Entry 5VZD (X-ray diffraction, 1.60 A resolution); this record covers chains A and T of the 4 polymer chains in the assembly.

[Chain A]
Molecule: DNA-directed DNA/RNA polymerase mu
Organism: Homo sapiens
Notes: EC 2.7.7.7
UniProtKB: Q9NP87 (DPOLM_HUMAN); residue numbers follow UniProt; this construct covers 134-397, 410-494
Amino-acid sequence (354 residues; each row starts with the number of its first residue; note: 12 numbers in that range are skipped by the numbering (no residue carries them; nothing is unmodelled there)):
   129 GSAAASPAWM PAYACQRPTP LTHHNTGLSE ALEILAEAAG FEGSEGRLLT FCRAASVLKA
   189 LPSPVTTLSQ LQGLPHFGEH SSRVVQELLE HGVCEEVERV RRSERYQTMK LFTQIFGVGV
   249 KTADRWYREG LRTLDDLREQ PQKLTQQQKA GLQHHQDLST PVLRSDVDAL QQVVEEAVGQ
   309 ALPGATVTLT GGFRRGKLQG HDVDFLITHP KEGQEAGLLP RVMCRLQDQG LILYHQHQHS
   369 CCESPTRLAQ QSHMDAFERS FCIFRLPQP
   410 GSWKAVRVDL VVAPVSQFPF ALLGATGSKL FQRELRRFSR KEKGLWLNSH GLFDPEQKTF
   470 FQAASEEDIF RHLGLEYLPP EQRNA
Not modelled in the structure: 129-137, 366-383
Construct notes: expression tag (129-133); linker (410); engineered mutation Ala434 (Trp in Q9NP87)
Metal / ion sites: Na+: Thr241, Ile243, Val246 (shared with 1 residue of chain P); Mg2+ site 1: Asp330, Asp332, Asp418 (together with 2KH) (shared with 1 residue of chain P); Mg2+ site 2: Asp330, Asp332 (together with 2KH)
Residues lining bound ligands: 2KH (5'-O-[(S)-hydroxy{[(S)-hydroxy(phosphonooxy)phosphoryl]amino}phosphoryl]uridine): Gly319, Gly320, Arg323, Lys325, Gln327, Gly328, His329, Asp330, Asp332, Asp418, Gly433, Ala434, Thr435, Gly436, Ser437, Lys438, Gln441
Swiss-Prot annotation at these positions:
  - region: Arg323 to Asp332 (Involved in ssDNA binding)
  - binding site (Mg(2+)): Asp330, Asp332, Asp418
  - site: Gly433 (Responsible for the low discrimination between dNTP and rNTP)
What the authors report for this chain:
  - binding site for 2KH: Gly433
  - mutagenesis - H329A (27-fold): decreased catalytic activity
  - mutagenesis - G433A (Kd 29 uM): unchanged binding to UTP
  - mutagenesis - G433A, G433S: unchanged catalytic activity

[Chain T]
Molecule: 9-nt DNA strand
Sequence (9 nucleotides; row label = number of the first residue in the row):
     1 CGGCATACG

[Chain A / chain T interface]
Pairs across the interface (25; chain A residue first):
  Gly174(A) with DC4(T), base contact
  Leu177(A) with DC4(T), phosphate contact; DA5(T), phosphate contact
  Gln364(A) with DG9(T), phosphate contact
  His365(A) with DG9(T), phosphate contact
  Phe385(A) with DG9(T), phosphate contact
  Glu386(A) with DC8(T), sugar contact; DG9(T), hydrogen bond to the phosphate
  Arg387(A) with DA7(T), hydrogen bond to the base; DC8(T), hydrogen bond to the base; DG9(T), hydrogen bond to the phosphate
  Phe389(A) with DG9(T), sugar contact
  Lys438(A) with DA5(T), base contact
  Arg442(A) with DA5(T), salt bridge to the phosphate
  Arg445(A) with DA5(T), hydrogen bond to the base; DT6(T), hydrogen bond to the base
  Arg446(A) with DA5(T), sugar contact
  Arg449(A) with DT6(T), salt bridge to the phosphate
  Lys450(A) with DG3(T), hydrogen bond to the phosphate; DC4(T), salt bridge to the phosphate
  Leu456(A) with DT6(T), sugar contact
  Asn457(A) with DT6(T), phosphate contact; DA7(T), hydrogen bond to the phosphate
  His459(A) with DA7(T), hydrogen bond to the phosphate; DC8(T), salt bridge to the phosphate
Also at the interface, not in a pair above, chain A (18 interface residues in all): Arg181

[In short]
Chain A and chain T form an interface of 18 and 7 residues respectively; the contacts include 9 hydrogen bonds
and 4 salt bridges. Among the polar pairs are Arg387(A)-DA7(T), Arg387(A)-DC8(T) and Arg445(A)-DA5(T). From
the paper: a binding site for 2KH at Gly433(A); H329A of chain A reduces catalytic activity; 3 substitutions
were tested in all.
Chain A is DNA-directed DNA/RNA polymerase mu (Homo sapiens) and chain T is a 9-nt DNA strand; the structure,
Pre-catalytic ternary complex of human Polymerase Mu (W434A) mutant with incoming nonhydrolyzable UMPNPP, was
determined by X-ray diffraction together with 5TWP, 5TWQ, 5TWR, 5TWS, 5VZ7, 5VZ8 and 9 further entries from
the same study.
